Entry 4UDK (X-ray diffraction, 1.76 A resolution); this record covers chains A and B of the 6 polymer chains in the assembly.

[Chain A (and B)]
Protein: Uhgb_mp
Organism: Uncultured organism
Notes: EC 2.4.1.-; chain B of this document is another copy of the same molecule, construct and numbering; everything in this record applies to it too
UniProt: D9ZDQ9 (D9ZDQ9_9ZZZZ); numbering as in UniProt (aligned over 1-327)
Amino-acid sequence (347 residues; row label = number of the first residue in the row; numbers below 1 keep their minus sign (Met-19 is residue -19)):
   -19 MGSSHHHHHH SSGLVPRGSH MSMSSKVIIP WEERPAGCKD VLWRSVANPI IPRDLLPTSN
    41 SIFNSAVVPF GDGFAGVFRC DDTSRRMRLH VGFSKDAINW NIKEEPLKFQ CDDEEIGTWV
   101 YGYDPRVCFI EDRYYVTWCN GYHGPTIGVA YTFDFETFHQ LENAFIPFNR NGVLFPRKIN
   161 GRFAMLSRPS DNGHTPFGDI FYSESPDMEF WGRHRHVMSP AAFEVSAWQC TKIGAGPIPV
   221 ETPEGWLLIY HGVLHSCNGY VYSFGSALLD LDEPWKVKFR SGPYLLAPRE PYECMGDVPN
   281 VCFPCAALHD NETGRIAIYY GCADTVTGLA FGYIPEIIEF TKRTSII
Disordered / not traced: -19 to 7
Differences from the reference sequence: expression tag (-19 to 0)
Bound ions: K+: His196, Val197, Trp255
Residues lining bound ligands:
  - beta-D-mannopyranose (BMA): Phe43, Asn44, Arg59, Tyr103, Asp104, Arg150, Tyr242, Val278, Val281, Phe283, Asp304
  - oligosaccharide (beta-D-mannopyranose, 2-acetamido-2-deoxy-alpha-D-glucopyranose units): Phe203, Leu234, Cys237
  - 2-acetamido-2-deoxy-alpha-D-glucopyranose (NDG): Arg59, Asp61, Arg65, Met67, Tyr103, Arg150, Gly173, His174, Asp304
Reported in the primary citation:
  - catalytic residues: Asp104
  - mutagenesis - D104N: abolished catalytic activity (citing earlier work)
  - binding site for phosphate ion: Arg150, Asn151, Arg168, Lys212, His231, Tyr242
  - binding site for 2-acetamido-2-deoxy-alpha-D-glucopyranose: Arg59, Met67, Tyr103, His174, Phe203, Ala207, Lys212, His235, Tyr242, Asp304
  - binding site for beta-D-mannopyranose: Asp104, Asp304
  - specificity-determining residues: Arg65, Met67, Gly121 to Pro125, Phe203
  - conformationally variable residues (side-chain flip): Phe203
  - mutagenesis - Y103E: decreased stability (citing earlier work)
  - contacts within the chain: Tyr103-Arg150 (hydrogen bond)

[How chain A and chain B interact]
Residue-residue contacts - 32 pairs, chain A then chain B:
  Phe203(A) - Met67(B)  hydrophobic
  Glu204(A) - Arg66(B)
  Glu204(A) - Val100(B)
  Val205(A) - Arg66(B)
  Ser206(A) - Ser64(B)
  Ala207(A) - Ser64(B)  hydrogen bond (backbone-backbone)
  Ala207(A) - Arg65(B)
  Trp208(A) - Thr63(B)
  Trp208(A) - Ser64(B)
  Trp208(A) - Arg65(B)
  Leu234(A) - Arg65(B)
  His235(A) - His174(B)  hydrogen bond (backbone-side chain)
  Ser236(A) - His174(B)
  Cys237(A) - His174(B)
  Cys237(A) - Tyr240(B)  hydrophobic
  Cys237(A) - Val278(B)  hydrophobic
  Asn238(A) - Gly239(B)
  Asn238(A) - Tyr240(B)  hydrogen bond (side chain-backbone)
  Asn238(A) - Val278(B)
  Asn238(A) - Pro279(B)  hydrogen bond (side chain-backbone)
  Val241(A) - Asp277(B)
  Gly262(A) - Ser64(B)  hydrogen bond (backbone-side chain)
  Pro263(A) - Thr63(B)
  Pro263(A) - Ser64(B)
  Tyr264(A) - Asn40(B)  hydrogen bond
  Tyr264(A) - Thr63(B)  hydrogen bond (backbone-backbone)
  Pro271(A) - Met275(B)  hydrophobic
  Cys274(A) - Met275(B)  hydrophobic
  Met275(A) - Met275(B)  hydrophobic
  Asn280(A) - Gly276(B)  hydrogen bond (side chain-backbone)
  Asn280(A) - Asp277(B)
  Asn280(A) - Pro279(B)
Also at the interface, not in a pair above, chain A (21 interface residues in all): Pro268, Arg269
Also at the interface, not in a pair above, chain B (19 interface residues in all): Arg33, Tyr101, Asn238, Tyr242

[In short]
The interface between chain A and chain B involves 21 residues on one side and 19 on the other; the contacts
include 8 hydrogen bonds. Polar pairs include His235(A)-His174(B), Asn238(A)-Tyr240(B) and
Asn238(A)-Pro279(B). Chain A binds beta-D-mannopyranose, 2-acetamido-2-deoxy-alpha-D-glucopyranose and a
glycan. The paper reports the catalytic residue Asp104(A); D104N of chain A abolishes catalytic activity.
Both chains are Uhgb_mp (Uncultured organism). Entry 4UDK (Crystal structure of
b-1,4-mannopyranosyl-chitobiose phosphorylase at 1.76 Angstrom from unknown human gut bacteria (Uhgb_MP) in
complex ...) was determined by X-ray diffraction (same publication as 4UDG, 4UDI and 4UDJ).
